Entry 6CUP (X-ray diffraction, 1.83 A resolution); this record covers chains A and B of the 3 polymer chains in the assembly.

Chain A:
Molecule: GTPase HRas
Organism: Homo sapiens
UniProtKB: P01112 (RASH_HUMAN); numbering as in UniProt (aligned over 1-166)
Amino-acid sequence (167 residues; each row starts with the number of its first residue; numbering starts at 0):
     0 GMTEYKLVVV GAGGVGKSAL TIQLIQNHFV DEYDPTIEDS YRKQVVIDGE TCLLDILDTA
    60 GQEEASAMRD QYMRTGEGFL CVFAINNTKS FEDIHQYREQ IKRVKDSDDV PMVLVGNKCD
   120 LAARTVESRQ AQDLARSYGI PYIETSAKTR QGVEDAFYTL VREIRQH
Unresolved in the structure: 0
Differences from the reference sequence: expression tag (0); engineered mutation Ala-64 (Tyr in P01112)
Modified / non-standard residues: Cys-51 (S-hydroxycysteine; CSO)
Swiss-Prot annotation at these positions:
  - region: His-166 (Hypervariable region)
  - motif: Tyr-32 to Tyr-40 (Effector region)
  - binding site (GTP): Gly-13 to Ala-18, Val-29 to Thr-35, Ala-59, Gly-60, Asn-116 to Asp-119, Ser-145 to Lys-147
  - modified residue: Met-1 (N-acetylmethionine), Thr-2 (N-acetylthreonine), Cys-118 (S-nitrosocysteine)
  - glycosylation: Thr-35 (Microbial infection: O-linked (Glc) threonine)
  - natural variant: Gly-12 (G12A: In CSTLO; G12C: In CSTLO; G12D: In CSTLO; G12E: In CSTLO; G12S: In CSTLO and CMEMS; G12V: In CSTLO, bladder carcinoma and CMEMS), Gly-13 (G13C: In CSTLO; G13D: In CSTLO; G13R: In SFM), Gln-22 (Q22K: In CMEMS), Glu-37 (E37EE: In CSTLO), Thr-58 (T58I: In CSTLO), Gln-61 (Q61K: In NMTC2; Q61L: In melanoma), Glu-63 (E63K: In CMEMS), Ser-89 (S89C: Found in a patient with severe fetal hydrops and pleural effusion; uncertain significance), Lys-117 (K117R: In CSTLO), Ala-146 (A146T: In CSTLO; A146V: In CSTLO)
  - mutagenesis: Ser-17 (S17N: Dominant negative. Prevents PLCE1 EGF-induced recruitment to plasma membrane. No effect on subcellular location of isoform 2), Asn-26 (N26G: Loss of interaction with PLCE1; when associated with V-12), Val-29 (V29A: No effect on interaction with PLCE1; when associated with V-12), Tyr-32 (Y32F: Loss of interaction and recruitment to plasma membrane of PLCE1; when associated with V-12), Pro-34 (P34G: No effect on interaction with PLCE1; when associated with V-12), Thr-35 (T35S: Loss of interaction with PLCE1; when associated with V-12), Glu-37 (E37G: No effect on interaction with PLCE1; when associated with V-12), Asp-38 (D38N: No effect on interaction with PLCE1; when associated with V-12), Ser-39 (S39C: No effect on interaction with PLCE1; when associated with V-12), Ala-59 (A59T: Loss of GTPase activity and creation of an autophosphorylation site), Gln-61 (Q61I: Moderately increased transformation of cultured cell lines; Q61R: Promotes interaction with SHOC2 and PP1C; Q61V: Strongly increased transformation of cultured cell lines), Ala-83 (A83T: GTP-binding activity reduced by factor of 30), 4 further mutagenesis entries in UniProt
Ion coordination: Mg2+: Ser-17, Thr-35 (together with GMP-PNP)
Small-molecule neighbours: GMP-PNP (GNP; phosphoaminophosphonic acid-guanylate ester): Ala-11, Gly-12, Gly-13, Val-14, Gly-15, Lys-16, Ser-17, Ala-18, Phe-28, Val-29, Asp-30, Glu-31, Tyr-32, Asp-33, Pro-34, Thr-35, Thr-58, Ala-59, Gly-60, Gln-61, Asn-116, Lys-117, Asp-119, Leu-120, Ser-145, Ala-146, Lys-147

Chain B:
Molecule: Son of sevenless homolog 1
Organism: Homo sapiens
UniProtKB: Q07889 (SOS1_HUMAN); residues 566-1046 here = UniProt positions 566-1046
Amino-acid sequence (482 residues; numbered 565 to 1046; the number before each row is that of its first residue):
   565 GQMRLPSADV YRFAEPDSEE NIIFEENMQP KAGIPIIKAG TVIKLIERLT YHMYADPNFV
   625 RTFLTTYRSF CKPQELLSLI IERFEIPEPE PTEADRIAIE NGDQPLSAEL KRFRKEYIQP
   685 VQLRVLNVCR HWVEHHFYDF ERDAYLLQRM EEFIGTVRGK AMKKWVESIT KIIQRKKIAR
   745 DNGPGHNITF QSSPPTVEWH ISRPGHIETF DLLTLHPIEI ARQLTLLESD LYRAVQPSEL
   805 VGSVWTKEDK EINSPNLLKM IRHTTNLTLW FEKCIVETEN LEERVAVVSR IIEILQVFQE
   865 LNNFNGVLEV VSAMNSSPVY RLDHTFEQIP SRQKKILEEA HELSEDHYKK YLAKLRSINP
   925 PCVPFFGIYL TNILKTEEGN PEVLKRHGKE LINFSKRRKV AEITGEIQQY QNQPYCLRVE
   985 SDIKRFFENL NPMGNSMEKE FTDYLFNKSL EIEPRNPKPL PRFPKKYSYP LKSPGVRPSN
  1045 PR
Unresolved in the structure: 591-596, 744-750
Differences from the reference sequence: expression tag (565)
Small-molecule neighbours: FFV (N~2~-(3-chloro-4-fluorophenyl)-N~4~-[(1R)-1-cyclopropylethyl]quinazoline-2,4-diamine): Val-852, Met-878, Asn-879, Val-883, Tyr-884, Leu-886, Thr-889, Phe-890, Leu-901, Glu-902, His-905
Reported in the primary citation:
  - binding site for FFV: Asp-887, Leu-901, His-905
  - conformationally variable residues (side-chain flip): Phe-890

Chain A / chain B interface:
Residue-residue contacts - 63 pairs, chain A then chain B:
  Met-1(A) with Arg-920(B)
  Gln-22(A) with Thr-753(B)
  Ile-24(A) with Asn-976(B)
  Gln-25(A) with Ile-752(B); Asn-976(B)
  Asn-26(A) with Asn-751(B); Ile-752(B); Thr-753(B), hydrogen bond (backbone-backbone); Phe-754(B); Pro-978(B)
  His-27(A) with Asn-751(B), hydrogen bond (side chain-backbone)
  Glu-31(A) with Arg-739(B)
  Asp-33(A) with Arg-694(B), hydrogen bond (backbone-side chain); Ser-732(B); Ile-736(B); Arg-739(B), salt bridge
  Pro-34(A) with Arg-694(B); Trp-729(B), hydrogen bond (backbone-side chain); Ser-732(B)
  Thr-35(A) with Trp-729(B), hydrogen bond (backbone-side chain)
  Ile-36(A) with Leu-687(B); Asn-691(B); Trp-729(B)
  Glu-37(A) with Ala-619(B); Pro-621(B); Asn-691(B), hydrogen bond (backbone-side chain); His-695(B)
  Asp-38(A) with Arg-694(B), salt bridge; His-695(B), salt bridge
  Ser-39(A) with Pro-621(B); Asn-622(B)
  Arg-41(A) with Gln-973(B)
  Lys-42(A) with Gln-973(B)
  Gln-43(A) with Leu-919(B), hydrogen bond (side chain-backbone); Arg-920(B); Ser-921(B); Ile-922(B), hydrogen bond (side chain-backbone); Pro-924(B); Gln-973(B), hydrogen bond (backbone-side chain); Tyr-974(B), hydrogen bond
  Val-44(A) with Asn-923(B)
  Val-45(A) with Ser-921(B); Ile-922(B); Asn-923(B), hydrogen bond (backbone-side chain)
  Thr-50(A) with Arg-920(B); Ser-921(B), hydrogen bond (side chain-backbone)
  Leu-56(A) with Pro-621(B), hydrophobic
  Gln-61(A) with Lys-728(B), hydrogen bond; Trp-729(B)
  Glu-63(A) with Ala-725(B); Lys-728(B), salt bridge; Trp-729(B)
  Ala-66(A) with Lys-679(B)
  Met-67(A) with Pro-684(B), hydrophobic; Leu-687(B), hydrophobic; Arg-688(B)
  Gln-70(A) with Met-617(B); Tyr-618(B); Ala-619(B), hydrogen bond (side chain-backbone); Arg-688(B)
  Arg-149(A) with Thr-753(B); Gln-755(B), hydrogen bond
  Glu-153(A) with Gln-755(B)
Other interface residues (no listed pair), chain A (31 interface residues in all): Ala-64, Lys-147, Thr-148
Other interface residues (no listed pair), chain B (36 interface residues in all): Leu-690, Glu-698, Gln-977

In short:
The interface between chain A and chain B involves 31 residues on one side and 36 on the other; the contacts
include 15 hydrogen bonds and 4 salt bridges. Among the polar pairs are Asp-33(A)/Arg-739(B),
Asp-38(A)/Arg-694(B) and Asp-38(A)/His-695(B). From the paper: a binding site for FFV at Asp-887(B),
Leu-901(B) and His-905(B); conformational variability at Phe-890(B).
Here chain A is GTPase HRas and chain B is Son of sevenless homolog 1, both from Homo sapiens. Entry 6CUP
(Ras:SOS:Ras in complex with a small molecule activator) was determined by X-ray diffraction (same publication
as 6CUO and 6CUR).
